Entry 3AVC (X-ray diffraction, 1.77 A resolution); this record covers chains A and F of the 4 polymer chains in the assembly.

# Chain A
Name: Integrase
Source organism: Human immunodeficiency virus type 1
Notes: fragment: CCD domain
Reference sequence: P12497 (POL_HV1N5); residues 50-212 here correspond to UniProt positions 1197-1359 (UniProt number = residue number + 1147)
Chain sequence (183 residues; each row starts with the number of its first residue):
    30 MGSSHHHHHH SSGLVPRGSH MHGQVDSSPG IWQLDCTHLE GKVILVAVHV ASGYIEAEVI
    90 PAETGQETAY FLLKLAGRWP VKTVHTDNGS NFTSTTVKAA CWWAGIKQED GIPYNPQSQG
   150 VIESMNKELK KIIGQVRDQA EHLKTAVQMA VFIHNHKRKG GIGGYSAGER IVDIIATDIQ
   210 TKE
Disordered / not traced: 30-56, 189-192, 210-212
Differences from the reference sequence: expression tag (30-49); engineered mutation Ser56 (Cys1203 in P12497), Asp139 (Phe1286 in P12497), His185 (Phe1332 in P12497)
Curated features (UniProtKB/Swiss-Prot):
  - binding site (Mg(2+)): Asp64, Asp116, Glu152

# Chain F
Name: LEDGF peptide
Chain sequence (8 residues; each row starts with the number of its first residue):
     1 SDKIDNLD

# Chain A / chain F interface
Pairs across the interface (11):
  Asp167(A) with Lys3(F), hydrogen bond (backbone-side chain)
  Gln168(A) with Lys3(F); Ile4(F), hydrogen bond (backbone-backbone)
  Ala169(A) with Lys3(F); Asp5(F)
  Glu170(A) with Lys3(F); Asp5(F), hydrogen bond (backbone-side chain); Asn6(F), hydrogen bond
  His171(A) with Asp5(F), salt bridge
  Thr174(A) with Asp5(F), hydrogen bond
  Met178(A) with Ile4(F), hydrophobic

# In short
The interface between chain A and chain F involves 7 residues on one side and 4 on the other, with 5 hydrogen
bonds and 1 salt bridge. Among the polar pairs are His171(A)-Asp5(F), Asp167(A)-Lys3(F) and Glu170(A)-Asp5(F).
From UniProt: 3 Mg2+-binding residues on chain A.
Chain A is Integrase (Human immunodeficiency virus type 1) and chain F is LEDGF peptide; the structure,
Crystal structures of novel allosteric peptide inhibitors of HIV integrase in the LEDGF binding site, was
determined by X-ray diffraction together with 3AV9, 3AVA, 3AVB, 3AVF, 3AVG, 3AVH and 6 further entries from
the same study.
